PDB entry 7XFM | electron microscopy, 3.10 A resolution | chains E and I of the 11 polymer chains in the assembly

[Chain E]
Protein: Histone H3.2
Source organism: Xenopus laevis
UniProt: P84233 (H32_XENLA); residues 0-135 here correspond to UniProt positions 1-136 (UniProt number = residue number + 1)
Amino-acid sequence (136 residues; numbered 0 to 135; the number before each row is that of its first residue; numbering starts at 0):
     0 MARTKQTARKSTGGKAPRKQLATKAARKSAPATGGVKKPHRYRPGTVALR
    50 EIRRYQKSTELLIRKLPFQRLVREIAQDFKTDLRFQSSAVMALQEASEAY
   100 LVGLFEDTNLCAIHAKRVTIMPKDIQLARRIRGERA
Unresolved in the structure: 0-40, 135
Curated features (UniProtKB/Swiss-Prot):
  - modified residue: Arg2 (Asymmetric dimethylarginine), Thr3 (Phosphothreonine), Lys4 (Allysine), Gln5 (5-glutamyl dopamine), Thr6 (Phosphothreonine), Arg8 (Citrulline), Lys9 (N6,N6,N6-trimethyllysine), Ser10 (ADP-ribosylserine), Thr11 (Phosphothreonine), Lys14 (N6-(2-hydroxyisobutyryl)lysine), Arg17 (Asymmetric dimethylarginine), Lys18 (N6-(2-hydroxyisobutyryl)lysine), Lys23 (N6-(2-hydroxyisobutyryl)lysine), Arg26 (Citrulline), Lys27 (N6,N6,N6-trimethyllysine), Ser28 (ADP-ribosylserine), Lys36 (N6,N6,N6-trimethyllysine), Lys37 (N6-methyllysine), Tyr41 (Phosphotyrosine), Lys56 (N6,N6,N6-trimethyllysine) and 8 more in UniProt
  - lipidation: Cys110 (S-palmitoyl cysteine)

[Chain I]
Molecule: 152-nt DNA strand
Source organism: Xenopus laevis
Sequence (152 nucleotides; row label = number of the first residue in the row; numbers below 1 keep their minus sign (DA-77 is residue -77)):
   -77 ATGCACAGGATGTATATATCTGACXCGTGCCTGGAGACTAGGGAGTAATC
   -27 CCCTTGGCGGTTAAAACGCGGGGGACAGCGCGTACGTGCGTTTAAGCGGT
    23 GCTAGAGCTGTCTACGACCAATTGAGCGGCCTCGGCACCGGGATTCTCCA
    73 GG
Unresolved in the structure: -77 to -61, 73-74
Modified positions: AAB (2'-deoxy-ribofuranose-5'-monophosphate) at position -53

[Interface between chain E and chain I]
Residue-residue contacts (13; chain E residue first):
  Tyr41(E) - DG10(I)  hydrogen bond to the phosphate
  Gly44(E) - DT9(I)  hydrogen bond to the phosphate
  Thr45(E) - DT9(I)  phosphate contact
  Val46(E) - DT9(I)  hydrogen bond to the phosphate
  Ala47(E) - DT9(I)  hydrogen bond to the phosphate
  Arg63(E) - DA17(I)  sugar contact
  Arg63(E) - DG18(I)  phosphate contact
  Lys64(E) - DG18(I)  hydrogen bond to the phosphate
  Leu65(E) - DA17(I)  phosphate contact
  Leu65(E) - DG18(I)  phosphate contact
  Pro66(E) - DA17(I)  sugar contact
  Arg69(E) - DA17(I)  salt bridge to the phosphate
  Arg83(E) - DA26(I)  phosphate contact
Other interface residues (no listed pair), chain E (15 interface residues in all): Arg42, Pro43, Asp81, Lys115
Other interface residues (no listed pair), chain I (8 interface residues in all): DA-1, DG8, DG27

[In short]
Chain E and chain I form an interface of 15 and 8 residues respectively; the contacts include 5 hydrogen bonds
and 1 salt bridge. Polar pairs include Tyr41(E)-DG10(I), Gly44(E)-DT9(I) and Val46(E)-DT9(I).
Here chain E is Histone H3.2 and chain I is a 152-nt DNA strand, both from Xenopus laevis. Entry 7XFM
(Structure of nucleosome-AAG complex (A-53I, post-catalytic state)) was determined by electron microscopy,
deposited together with 7XFC, 7XFH, 7XFI, 7XFJ, 7XFL and 7XFN.
